Entry 3DNO (electron microscopy, 20.00 A resolution (very low resolution: no residue pairs are listed; an interface is given only as per-side residue counts)); this record covers chains A and C of the 9 polymer chains in the assembly.

# Chain A
Protein: HIV-1 envelope glycoprotein gp120
Source organism: HIV-1 M:B_HXB2R
Notes: fragment: Core: Residues 90-124
UniProtKB: P04578 (ENV_HV1H2); residue numbers follow UniProt; this construct covers 90-124
Amino-acid sequence (35 residues; each row starts with the number of its first residue):
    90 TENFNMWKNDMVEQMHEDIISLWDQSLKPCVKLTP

# Chain C
Protein: HIV-1 envelope glycoprotein gp120
Source organism: HIV-1 M:B_HXB2R
Notes: fragment: Core: Residues 410-492
UniProtKB: P04578 (ENV_HV1H2); residues 410-492 here = UniProt positions 410-492
Amino-acid sequence (83 residues; each row starts with the number of its first residue):
   410 GSDTITLPCRIKQIINMWQKVGKAMYAPPISGQIRCSSNITGLLLTRDGG
   460 NSNNESEIFRPGGGDMRDNWRSELYKYKVVKIE
UniProt features mapped onto this chain:
  - region (V5): Ser-461 to Gly-471, Asn-463 to Gly-471
  - glycosylation (N-linked (GlcNAc...) asparagine): Asn-448, Asn-463

# Chain A / chain C interface
At this resolution (20 A) residue pairs are not listed: 24 residues of chain A and 21 of chain C lie at the interface.

# In short
24 residues of chain A face 21 of chain C across their interface.
Here chain A is HIV-1 envelope glycoprotein gp120 and chain C is HIV-1 envelope glycoprotein gp120, both from
HIV-1 M:B_HXB2R. Entry 3DNO (Molecular structure for the HIV-1 gp120 trimer in the CD4-bound state) was
determined by electron microscopy, deposited together with 3DNL and 3DNN.
